1M6O - chains A and C of the 3 polymer chains in the assembly; structure by X-ray diffraction, 1.60 A resolution.

[Chain A]
Name: HLA class I histocompatibility antigen, BW-44(B-12) B*4402  alpha chain
Organism: Homo sapiens
Reference sequence: P30481 (1B44_HUMAN); residues 1-276 here correspond to UniProt positions 25-300 (UniProt number = residue number + 24)
Chain sequence (276 residues; numbered 1 to 276; the number before each row is that of its first residue):
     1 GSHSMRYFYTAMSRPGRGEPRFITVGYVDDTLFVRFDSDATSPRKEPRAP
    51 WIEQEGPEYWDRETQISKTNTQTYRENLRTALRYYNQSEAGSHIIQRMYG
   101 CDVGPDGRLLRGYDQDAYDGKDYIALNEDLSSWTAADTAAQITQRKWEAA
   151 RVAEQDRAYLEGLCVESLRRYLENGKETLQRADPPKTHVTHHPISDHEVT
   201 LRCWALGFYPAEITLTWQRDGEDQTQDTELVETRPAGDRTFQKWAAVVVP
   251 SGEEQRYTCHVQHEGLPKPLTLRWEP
Disulfide bonds: Cys101-Cys164, Cys203-Cys259
Reported in the primary citation:
  - specificity-determining residues: Lys45
  - contacts within the chain: Arg97-Asp114 (salt bridge), Asp114-Asp116 (water-mediated contact), Tyr74-Asp116 (hydrogen bond), Asp114-Asp156 (hydrogen bond), Trp133-Asp156, Leu126-Asp156

[Chain C]
Name: HLA DPA*0201 peptide
Chain sequence (9 residues; numbered 1 to 9; the number before each row is that of its first residue):
     1 EEFGRAFSF

[Chain A / chain C interface]
Contacting residue pairs (42; chain A residue first):
  Met5(A) - Glu1(C)
  Tyr7(A) - Glu1(C)  hydrogen bond (side chain-backbone)
  Tyr7(A) - Glu2(C)
  Tyr9(A) - Glu2(C)  hydrogen bond
  Thr24(A) - Glu2(C)
  Lys45(A) - Glu2(C)  salt bridge
  Tyr59(A) - Glu1(C)
  Arg62(A) - Glu1(C)  salt bridge
  Glu63(A) - Glu1(C)
  Glu63(A) - Glu2(C)  hydrogen bond (side chain-backbone)
  Ile66(A) - Phe3(C)
  Ile66(A) - Gly4(C)
  Ser67(A) - Glu2(C)
  Asn70(A) - Ala6(C)
  Glu76(A) - Ser8(C)  hydrogen bond
  Asn77(A) - Ser8(C)
  Asn77(A) - Phe9(C)
  Thr80(A) - Phe9(C)
  Tyr84(A) - Phe9(C)  hydrogen bond (side chain-backbone)
  Ile95(A) - Phe9(C)  hydrophobic
  Tyr99(A) - Glu2(C)  hydrogen bond
  Tyr99(A) - Phe3(C)  hydrogen bond (side chain-backbone)
  Asp116(A) - Phe9(C)
  Tyr123(A) - Phe9(C)  hydrophobic
  Thr143(A) - Phe9(C)  hydrogen bond (side chain-backbone)
  Lys146(A) - Phe9(C)  hydrogen bond (side chain-backbone)
  Trp147(A) - Phe7(C)
  Trp147(A) - Ser8(C)  hydrogen bond (side chain-backbone)
  Trp147(A) - Phe9(C)  hydrophobic
  Val152(A) - Phe7(C)  hydrophobic
  Gln155(A) - Phe3(C)
  Gln155(A) - Arg5(C)  hydrogen bond
  Gln155(A) - Phe7(C)
  Asp156(A) - Phe3(C)
  Tyr159(A) - Glu1(C)  hydrogen bond (side chain-backbone)
  Tyr159(A) - Glu2(C)
  Tyr159(A) - Phe3(C)  hydrophobic
  Leu163(A) - Glu1(C)
  Leu163(A) - Glu2(C)
  Ser167(A) - Glu1(C)  hydrogen bond (side chain-backbone)
  Arg170(A) - Glu1(C)  salt bridge
  Tyr171(A) - Glu1(C)  hydrogen bond (side chain-backbone)
Other interface residues (no listed pair), chain A (31 interface residues in all): Thr73
Interface features reported in the paper:
  - specific contacts: Tyr7(A)-Glu2(C), Tyr9(A)-Glu2(C) (hydrogen bond), Thr24(A)-Glu2(C) (water-mediated contact), Lys45(A)-Glu2(C) (salt bridge), Ser67(A)-Glu2(C) (water-mediated contact), Asn77(A)-Phe9(C) (hydrophobic contact), Tyr84(A)-Phe9(C) (hydrogen bond), Ile95(A)-Phe9(C), Tyr99(A)-Glu2(C) (hydrogen bond), Asp116(A)-Phe9(C) (hydrophobic contact), Tyr123(A)-Phe9(C) (pi stacking), Thr143(A)-Phe9(C) (hydrogen bond), Trp147(A)-Phe9(C), Asp156(A)-Arg5(C) (water-mediated contact), Asp156(A)-Phe3(C)

[In short]
The interface between chain A and chain C involves 31 residues on one side and 9 on the other; the contacts
include 14 hydrogen bonds and 3 salt bridges. Polar pairs include Lys45(A)-Glu2(C), Arg62(A)-Glu1(C) and
Arg170(A)-Glu1(C). The paper describes contacts between Tyr7(A) and Glu2(C), Ile95(A) and Phe9(C) and
Trp147(A) and Phe9(C) among others; hydrogen bonds between Tyr9(A) and Glu2(C), Tyr84(A) and Phe9(C) and
Tyr99(A) and Glu2(C) among others; water-mediated contacts between Thr24(A) and Glu2(C), Ser67(A) and Glu2(C)
and Asp156(A) and Arg5(C). From the paper: the specificity determinant Lys45(A); contacts within the chain
involving Asp114(A), Arg97(A) and Asp116(A) among others.
Here chain A is HLA class I histocompatibility antigen, BW-44(B-12) B*4402  alpha chain (Homo sapiens) and
chain C is HLA DPA*0201 peptide. Entry 1M6O (Crystal Structure of HLA B*4402 in complex with HLA DPA*0201
peptide) was determined by X-ray diffraction (same publication as 1N2R).
